Entry 4XVJ (X-ray diffraction, 2.00 A resolution); this record covers chains H and L of the 3 polymer chains in the assembly.

Chain H:
Molecule: antibody heavy chain variable domain
Organism: Homo sapiens
Notes: antibody fragment or engineered binder
Sequence (141 residues; numbered 0 to 140; the number before each row is that of its first residue; numbering starts at 0):
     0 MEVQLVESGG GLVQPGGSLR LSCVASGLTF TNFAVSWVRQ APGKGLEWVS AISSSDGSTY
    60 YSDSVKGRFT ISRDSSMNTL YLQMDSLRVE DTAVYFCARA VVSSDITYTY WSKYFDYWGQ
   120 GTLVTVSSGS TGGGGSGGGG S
Not modelled in the structure: 137-140
Cystine bridges: Cys22-Cys96

Chain L:
Molecule: antibody light chain variable domain
Organism: Homo sapiens
Notes: antibody fragment or engineered binder
Sequence (115 residues; numbered -4 to 110; the number before each row is that of its first residue; numbers below 1 keep their minus sign (Gly-4 is residue -4)):
    -4 GGGGSQSVVT QPPSVSAAPG QKVTISCSGG SFNIGNNYVS WYQQLPGTAP KLLIYDNDNR
    56 PSGIPDRFSG SKSGTSATLD ITGLQTGDEA DYYCGTWDSS LNVVVFGGGT KLTVL
Not modelled in the structure: -4
Cystine bridges: Cys22-Cys89

How chain H and chain L interact:
Residue-residue contacts - 37 pairs, chain H then chain L:
  Val37(H) - Phe101(L)  hydrophobic
  Gln39(H) - Gln39(L)  hydrogen bond
  Gln39(H) - Tyr88(L)  hydrogen bond
  Lys43(H) - Tyr88(L)
  Gly44(H) - Tyr88(L)
  Leu45(H) - Tyr88(L)  hydrophobic
  Leu45(H) - Phe101(L)
  Trp47(H) - Val98(L)  hydrophobic
  Trp47(H) - Val99(L)
  Phe95(H) - Gln39(L)
  Phe95(H) - Pro45(L)
  Thr108(H) - Asn32(L)
  Tyr109(H) - Asn31(L)
  Tyr109(H) - Asn32(L)
  Trp110(H) - Asn32(L)  hydrogen bond (backbone-side chain)
  Trp110(H) - Tyr33(L)  hydrogen bond (backbone-backbone)
  Trp110(H) - Trp92(L)
  Ser111(H) - Tyr33(L)
  Ser111(H) - Asp51(L)  hydrogen bond
  Lys112(H) - Trp92(L)
  Lys112(H) - Val99(L)
  Tyr113(H) - Ser35(L)
  Tyr113(H) - Tyr37(L)
  Tyr113(H) - Leu47(L)  hydrophobic
  Tyr113(H) - Tyr50(L)
  Phe114(H) - Tyr37(L)  hydrogen bond (backbone-side chain)
  Phe114(H) - Leu47(L)
  Phe114(H) - Val99(L)  hydrophobic
  Phe114(H) - Phe101(L)  hydrophobic
  Asp115(H) - Leu47(L)
  Trp117(H) - Tyr37(L)
  Trp117(H) - Ala44(L)
  Trp117(H) - Pro45(L)
  Trp117(H) - Phe101(L)  hydrophobic
  Gly118(H) - Ala44(L)
  Gln119(H) - Thr43(L)
  Gln119(H) - Ala44(L)  hydrogen bond (side chain-backbone)
Other interface residues (no listed pair), chain H (20 interface residues in all): Glu46, Ser61
Other interface residues (no listed pair), chain L (20 interface residues in all): Ser94, Asn97, Gly103

In short:
The chain H/chain L interface involves 20 residues from each chain, with 7 hydrogen bonds. Among the polar
pairs are Gln39(H)-Gln39(L), Gln39(H)-Tyr88(L) and Trp110(H)-Asn32(L).
Chain H is antibody heavy chain variable domain and chain L is antibody light chain variable domain, both from
Homo sapiens; the structure, Structure of the hepatitis C virus envelope glycoprotein E2 antigenic 2 region
412-423 bound to the ..., was determined by X-ray diffraction.
